Entry 5CDC (X-ray diffraction, 4.00 A resolution); this record covers chains A and B of the 4 polymer chains in the assembly.

# Chain A
Name: VP1, Structural polyprotein
From: Israeli acute paralysis virus
UniProtKB: D1FK67 (D1FK67_9VIRU); residues 6-208 here correspond to UniProt positions 706-908 (UniProt number = residue number + 700)
Amino-acid sequence (203 residues; row label = number of the first residue in the row):
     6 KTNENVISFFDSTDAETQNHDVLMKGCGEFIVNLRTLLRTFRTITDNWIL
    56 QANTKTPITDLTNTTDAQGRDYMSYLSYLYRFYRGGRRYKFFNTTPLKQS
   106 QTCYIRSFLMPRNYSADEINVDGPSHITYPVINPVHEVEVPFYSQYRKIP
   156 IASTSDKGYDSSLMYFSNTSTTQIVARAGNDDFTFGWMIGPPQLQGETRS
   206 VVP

# Chain B
Name: VP2, Structural polyprotein
From: Israeli acute paralysis virus
UniProtKB: D1FK67 (D1FK67_9VIRU); residues 2-301 here correspond to UniProt positions 401-700 (UniProt number = residue number + 399)
Amino-acid sequence (300 residues; each row starts with the number of its first residue):
     2 KPRNQQQVCPLQNVPAWGYSLYKGIDMSVPLAYDPNNELGDLKDVFPSAV
    52 DEMAIGYVCGNPAVKHVLTWKTTDAIQKPIANGDDWGGVIPVGMPCYSKS
   102 IRTIKISETENRETEVIDAAPCEYVANMFSYWRATMCYRITVVKTAFHTG
   152 RLEIFFEPGVIPVKPTVNNIGPDQDQLTGAVAPSDNNYKYILDLTNDTEV
   202 TIRVPFVSNKMFLKTAGIYGANSENNWNFHESFSGFLCIRPVTKLMAPDT
   252 VSDNVSIVVWKWAEDVVVVEPKPLTSGPTQVYRPPPTASAAVEVLNVELQ

# Chain A / chain B interface
Pairs across the interface - 184 pairs, chain A then chain B:
  Lys-6(A) with Lys-145(B); Asn-197(B); Thr-199(B), hydrogen bond (backbone-side chain)
  Thr-7(A) with Thr-199(B), hydrogen bond (backbone-side chain)
  Asn-8(A) with Asn-197(B); Asp-198(B), hydrogen bond
  Glu-9(A) with Glu-200(B)
  Asn-10(A) with Asp-198(B); Glu-200(B); Val-201(B); Thr-202(B), hydrogen bond (backbone-backbone)
  Val-11(A) with Thr-202(B); Arg-204(B)
  Ile-12(A) with Thr-202(B), hydrogen bond (backbone-backbone); Ile-203(B); Arg-204(B), hydrogen bond (backbone-backbone)
  Ser-13(A) with Arg-204(B), hydrogen bond
  Phe-14(A) with Ile-155(B); Tyr-189(B); Lys-190(B); Ile-203(B), hydrophobic; Arg-204(B), hydrogen bond (backbone-backbone); Pro-206(B)
  Phe-15(A) with Phe-157(B), hydrophobic; Tyr-189(B), hydrophobic; Val-205(B), hydrophobic; Pro-206(B)
  Ala-20(A) with Thr-136(B); Asp-266(B)
  Gln-23(A) with Arg-134(B)
  Asn-24(A) with Arg-134(B); Asp-266(B); Val-268(B)
  Val-27(A) with Arg-134(B); Met-212(B), hydrophobic; Phe-213(B), hydrophobic
  Leu-28(A) with Phe-213(B), hydrophobic; Val-268(B), hydrophobic
  Lys-30(A) with Met-212(B)
  Cys-32(A) with Val-270(B), hydrogen bond (side chain-backbone)
  Glu-34(A) with Val-270(B); Pro-272(B)
  Phe-35(A) with Val-268(B), hydrophobic
  Ile-36(A) with Ile-56(B); Phe-130(B), hydrophobic
  Val-37(A) with Ala-55(B); Ile-56(B), hydrogen bond (backbone-backbone)
  Asn-38(A) with Asp-52(B), hydrogen bond; Met-54(B)
  Leu-39(A) with Met-54(B), hydrogen bond (backbone-backbone); Ile-56(B), hydrophobic; Val-59(B), hydrophobic
  Arg-40(A) with Leu-43(B); Asp-52(B), salt bridge; Met-54(B)
  Thr-41(A) with Tyr-23(B)
  Leu-42(A) with Met-129(B), hydrophobic
  Leu-43(A) with Met-54(B), hydrophobic
  Arg-44(A) with Tyr-23(B)
  Thr-45(A) with Ser-21(B); Leu-22(B); Tyr-23(B)
  Phe-46(A) with Tyr-20(B), hydrogen bond (backbone-backbone); Asp-27(B)
  Arg-47(A) with Ser-21(B); Pro-272(B)
  Asp-51(A) with Leu-300(B)
  Asn-52(A) with Gln-301(B), hydrogen bond
  Ala-72(A) with Arg-284(B)
  Gln-73(A) with Gln-281(B); Val-282(B), hydrogen bond (backbone-backbone); Glu-294(B); Leu-296(B)
  Gly-74(A) with Thr-280(B), hydrogen bond (backbone-side chain)
  Arg-75(A) with Thr-280(B), hydrogen bond (backbone-side chain)
  Tyr-77(A) with Met-129(B), hydrophobic; Pro-272(B), hydrogen bond (side chain-backbone)
  Tyr-80(A) with Tyr-125(B), hydrogen bond (backbone-side chain); Asn-128(B), hydrogen bond; Met-129(B), hydrophobic
  Leu-81(A) with Met-129(B), hydrophobic
  Tyr-83(A) with Tyr-125(B); Val-282(B), hydrophobic
  Leu-84(A) with Tyr-125(B), hydrophobic
  Tyr-85(A) with Glu-53(B), hydrogen bond (side chain-backbone); Met-54(B)
  Phe-87(A) with Phe-47(B), hydrophobic
  Arg-89(A) with Leu-40(B); Gly-41(B), hydrogen bond (side chain-backbone); Asp-42(B); Leu-43(B); Val-46(B)
  Gly-90(A) with Leu-40(B)
  Arg-93(A) with Asp-27(B), salt bridge; Ser-29(B)
  Lys-95(A) with Tyr-20(B); Asp-27(B), salt bridge
  Ser-112(A) with Leu-32(B)
  Phe-113(A) with Leu-32(B)
  Leu-114(A) with Leu-32(B), hydrophobic
  Pro-129(A) with Leu-32(B); Ala-33(B)
  Ser-130(A) with Leu-32(B)
  His-131(A) with Val-30(B); Leu-32(B)
  Asn-138(A) with Pro-16(B)
  Val-140(A) with Pro-16(B), hydrophobic
  Glu-142(A) with Ala-17(B); Met-28(B); Ser-29(B); Val-30(B), hydrogen bond (backbone-backbone)
  Val-143(A) with Ser-29(B); Val-30(B); Leu-32(B), hydrophobic
  Glu-144(A) with Ser-29(B); Val-30(B), hydrogen bond (backbone-backbone); Pro-31(B); Leu-32(B), hydrogen bond (backbone-backbone)
  Pro-146(A) with Leu-32(B); Ala-33(B), hydrophobic
  Phe-147(A) with Leu-40(B), hydrophobic
  Tyr-148(A) with Ala-33(B); Tyr-34(B); Asn-38(B)
  Arg-152(A) with Asp-45(B), hydrogen bond (side chain-backbone); Val-46(B)
  Lys-153(A) with Val-46(B)
  Asp-187(A) with Glu-39(B); Leu-40(B), hydrogen bond (side chain-backbone)
  Thr-189(A) with Leu-43(B); Phe-47(B); Met-54(B)
  Phe-190(A) with Phe-47(B)
  Gly-191(A) with Phe-47(B); Glu-53(B)
  Trp-192(A) with Pro-48(B), hydrophobic; Glu-53(B), hydrogen bond (backbone-side chain)
  Met-193(A) with Glu-53(B), hydrogen bond (backbone-side chain); Tyr-58(B), hydrophobic; Val-59(B), hydrophobic; Asn-62(B), hydrogen bond
  Pro-196(A) with Ala-120(B); Ala-121(B); Pro-122(B); Tyr-125(B), hydrophobic
  Pro-197(A) with Tyr-125(B); Val-282(B), hydrophobic
  Gln-198(A) with Val-117(B); Ile-118(B); Val-282(B); Tyr-283(B), hydrogen bond (backbone-backbone)
  Leu-199(A) with Glu-116(B); Val-117(B); Ile-118(B), hydrogen bond (backbone-backbone); Ala-120(B), hydrophobic; Asn-128(B); Gln-281(B); Tyr-283(B)
  Gln-200(A) with Thr-115(B); Glu-116(B); Tyr-220(B); Gln-281(B), hydrogen bond; Tyr-283(B); Glu-294(B), hydrogen bond (side chain-backbone)
  Gly-201(A) with Glu-116(B), hydrogen bond (backbone-backbone); Tyr-220(B)
  Glu-202(A) with Glu-114(B); Thr-115(B); Glu-116(B), hydrogen bond (backbone-side chain); Tyr-220(B); Gly-221(B); Ser-277(B), hydrogen bond
  Thr-203(A) with Arg-113(B); Glu-114(B), hydrogen bond (side chain-backbone); Thr-115(B), hydrogen bond
  Arg-204(A) with Glu-114(B); Asn-223(B)
  Ser-205(A) with Glu-111(B); Asn-112(B); Arg-113(B)
  Val-206(A) with Glu-111(B); Asn-112(B), hydrogen bond (backbone-backbone)
  Val-207(A) with Asn-112(B)
  Pro-208(A) with Asn-112(B), hydrogen bond (backbone-side chain)
Also at the interface, not in a pair above, chain A (92 interface residues in all): Asp-16, Glu-21, Asp-26, Gly-31, Tyr-88, Phe-97, Ile-137, Leu-168, Ile-194
Also at the interface, not in a pair above, chain B (99 interface residues in all): Asn-14, Thr-110, Asp-119, Glu-124, Ala-147, Tyr-191, Leu-195, Val-208, Leu-238, Val-267, Val-269, Lys-273, Pro-279, Pro-285, Val-295, Glu-299

# Summary
92 residues of chain A face 99 of chain B across their interface; the contacts include 41 hydrogen bonds and 3
salt bridges. Polar contacts include Arg-40(A)/Asp-52(B), Arg-93(A)/Asp-27(B) and Lys-95(A)/Asp-27(B).
Chain A is VP1, Structural polyprotein and chain B is VP2, Structural polyprotein, both from Israeli acute
paralysis virus; the structure, Crystal Structure of Israel acute Paralysis Virus, was determined by X-ray
diffraction together with 5CDD, 5J96 and 5J98 from the same study.
